Entry 6RAX (electron microscopy, 3.99 A resolution); this record covers chains 4 and 6 of the 13 polymer chains in the assembly.

Chain 4:
Protein: DNA replication licensing factor MCM4
Organism: Drosophila melanogaster
Notes: EC 3.6.4.12
UniProtKB: Q26454 (MCM4_DROME); numbering as in UniProt (aligned over 1-866)
Amino-acid sequence (866 residues; each row starts with the number of its first residue):
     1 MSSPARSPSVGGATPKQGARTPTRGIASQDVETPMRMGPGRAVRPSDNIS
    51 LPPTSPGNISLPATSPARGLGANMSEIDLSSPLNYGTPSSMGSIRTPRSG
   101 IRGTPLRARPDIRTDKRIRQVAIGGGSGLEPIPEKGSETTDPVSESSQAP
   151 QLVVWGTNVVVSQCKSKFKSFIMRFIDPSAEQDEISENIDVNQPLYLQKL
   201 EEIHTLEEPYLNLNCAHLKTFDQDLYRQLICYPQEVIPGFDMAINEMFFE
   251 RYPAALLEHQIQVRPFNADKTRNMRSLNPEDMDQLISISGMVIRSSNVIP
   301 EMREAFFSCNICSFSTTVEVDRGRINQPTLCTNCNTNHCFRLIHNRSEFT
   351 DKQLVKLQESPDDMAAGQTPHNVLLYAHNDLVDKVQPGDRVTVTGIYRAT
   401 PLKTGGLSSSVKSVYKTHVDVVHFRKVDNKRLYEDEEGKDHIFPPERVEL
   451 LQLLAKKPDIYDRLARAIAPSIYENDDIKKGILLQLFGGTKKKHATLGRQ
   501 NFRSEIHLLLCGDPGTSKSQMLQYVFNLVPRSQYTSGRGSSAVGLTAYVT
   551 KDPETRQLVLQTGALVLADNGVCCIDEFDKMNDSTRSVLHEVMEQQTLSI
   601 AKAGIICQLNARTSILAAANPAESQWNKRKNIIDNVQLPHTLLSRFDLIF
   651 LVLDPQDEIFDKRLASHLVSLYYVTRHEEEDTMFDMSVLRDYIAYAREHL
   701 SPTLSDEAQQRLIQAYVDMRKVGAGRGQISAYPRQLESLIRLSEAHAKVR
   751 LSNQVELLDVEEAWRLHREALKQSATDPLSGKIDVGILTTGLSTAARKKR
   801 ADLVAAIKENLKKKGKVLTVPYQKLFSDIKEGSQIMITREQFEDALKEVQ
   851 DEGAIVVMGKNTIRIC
Disordered / not traced: 1-150, 777-866
Curated features (UniProtKB/Swiss-Prot):
  - motif: S644 to D647 (Arginine finger)
  - binding site (ATP): G512 to S519
  - modified residue: S55 (Phosphoserine), S81 (Phosphoserine), T87 (Phosphothreonine)
  - mutagenesis: K518 (K518A: Slightly reduces complex helicase activity)
What the authors report for this chain:
  - catalytic residues: R645 (citing earlier work)
  - mutagenesis - R645A: unchanged catalytic activity

Chain 6:
Protein: DNA replication licensing factor Mcm6
Organism: Drosophila melanogaster
Notes: EC 3.6.4.12
UniProtKB: Q9V461 (MCM6_DROME); residue numbers follow UniProt; this construct covers 1-817
Amino-acid sequence (817 residues; row label = number of the first residue in the row):
     1 MDVADAQVGQLRVKDEVGIRAQKLFQDFLEEFKEDGEIKYTRPAASLESP
    51 DRCTLEVSFEDVEKYDQNLATAIIEEYYHIYPFLCQSVSNYVKDRIGLKT
   101 QKDCYVAFTEVPTRHKVRDLTTSKIGTLIRISGQVVRTHPVHPELVSGVF
   151 MCLDCQTEIRNVEQQFKFTNPTICRNPVCSNRKRFMLDVEKSLFLDFQKI
   201 RIQETQAELPRGCIPRAVEIILRSELVETVQAGDRYDFTGTLIVVPDVSV
   251 LAGVGTRAENSSRHKPGEGMDGVTGLKALGMRELNYRMAFLACSVQATTA
   301 RFGGTDLPMSEVTAEDMKKQMTDAEWHKIYEMSKDRNLYQNLISSLFPSI
   351 YGNDEVKRGILLQQFGGVAKTTTEKTSLRGDINVCIVGDPSTAKSQFLKQ
   401 VSDFSPRAIYTSGKASSAAGLTAAVVRDEESFDFVIEAGALMLADNGICC
   451 IDEFDKMDQRDQVAIHEAMEQQTISIARAGVRATLNARTSILAAANPING
   501 RYDRSKSLQQNIQLSAPIMSRFDLFFILVDECNEVVDYAIARKIVDLHSN
   551 IEESVERAYTREEVLRYVTFARQFKPVISQEAGHMLVENYGHLRQRDTGT
   601 SGRSTWRITVRQLESMIRLSEAMAKLECSNRVLERHVKEAFRLLNKSIIR
   651 VEQPDIHLDDDEGLDMDDGIQHDIDMENNGAAANVDENNGMDTSASGAVQ
   701 KKKFTLSFEDYKNLSTMLVLHMRAEEARCEVEGNDTGIKRSNVVTWYLEQ
   751 VADQIESEDELISRKNLIEKLIDRLIYHDQVIIPLKTSTLKPRIQVQKDF
   801 VEEDDPLLVVHPNYVVE
Disordered / not traced: 1-12, 267-279, 654-817
Disulfides: C152-C179
Curated features (UniProtKB/Swiss-Prot):
  - zinc finger: C152 to C179 (C4-type)
  - motif: S520 to D523 (Arginine finger)
  - binding site (ATP): S391, T392, A393, K394, S395, N496
  - binding site (ADP): R611, E614
  - mutagenesis: T157 (T157M: In allele 4; homozygous lethal), G388 (G388D: In allele 5; homozygous lethal), K394 (K394A: Slihgtly reduces complex helicase activity), M676 (M676K: In allele K1214; eggs exhibit thin shell and flimsy dorsal appendages)
What the authors report for this chain:
  - catalytic residues: R521 (citing earlier work)
  - mutagenesis - R521A: decreased catalytic activity

How chain 4 and chain 6 interact:
Contacting residue pairs (107):
  S295(4) - C213(6)  hydrogen bond
  I299(4) - Y286(6)
  P300(4) - M288(6)  hydrophobic
  M302(4) - Y286(6)  hydrophobic
  V320(4) - A258(6)  hydrophobic
  R322(4) - T256(6)
  G323(4) - T256(6)
  G323(4) - R257(6)
  G323(4) - A258(6)
  R324(4) - A258(6)
  I325(4) - A258(6)  hydrophobic
  I325(4) - E259(6)  hydrogen bond (backbone-backbone)
  I325(4) - N260(6)
  I325(4) - S261(6)  hydrogen bond (backbone-side chain)
  N326(4) - N260(6)
  N326(4) - S261(6)
  N326(4) - S262(6)
  N326(4) - R263(6)  hydrogen bond (side chain-backbone)
  Q327(4) - N260(6)  hydrogen bond
  Q327(4) - S262(6)  hydrogen bond (backbone-side chain)
  Q327(4) - R263(6)  hydrogen bond (backbone-backbone)
  P328(4) - S262(6)
  P328(4) - R263(6)
  T329(4) - R263(6)
  N333(4) - R263(6)
  F340(4) - N260(6)
  L342(4) - N260(6)
  I343(4) - Q165(6)
  H344(4) - V244(6)
  H344(4) - P246(6)
  H344(4) - Y286(6)
  N345(4) - Y78(6)
  N345(4) - V244(6)
  R346(4) - E76(6)  salt bridge
  R346(4) - Y78(6)
  R346(4) - H79(6)
  F349(4) - T122(6)
  F349(4) - V244(6)  hydrophobic
  T350(4) - T122(6)
  D351(4) - T121(6)
  D351(4) - T122(6)  hydrogen bond (side chain-backbone)
  Y376(4) - V254(6)
  Q386(4) - C213(6)  hydrogen bond
  P387(4) - G212(6)
  P387(4) - C213(6)
  K492(4) - L547(6)
  K492(4) - H548(6)
  K492(4) - N550(6)
  K492(4) - E553(6)  salt bridge
  T496(4) - E553(6)
  L497(4) - S349(6)
  L497(4) - S554(6)
  G498(4) - D403(6)
  R499(4) - L346(6)
  R499(4) - P348(6)
  R499(4) - S349(6)  hydrogen bond
  Q500(4) - S349(6)  hydrogen bond
  Q500(4) - Q396(6)
  F502(4) - Q396(6)
  P530(4) - R211(6)  hydrogen bond (backbone-side chain)
  R531(4) - R211(6)
  S532(4) - R211(6)
  E554(4) - I214(6)
  T555(4) - R201(6)
  R556(4) - E219(6)  salt bridge
  R556(4) - R287(6)
  Q557(4) - R201(6)
  L558(4) - R137(6)
  L560(4) - V136(6)  hydrophobic
  L560(4) - R137(6)
  L560(4) - Q203(6)  hydrogen bond (backbone-side chain)
  Q561(4) - Q203(6)  hydrogen bond
  Q561(4) - P215(6)
  T562(4) - P215(6)
  L567(4) - P210(6)
  S587(4) - K414(6)  hydrogen bond
  H590(4) - E453(6)  salt bridge
  E591(4) - T411(6)  hydrogen bond
  E591(4) - S412(6)
  E591(4) - A415(6)
  E594(4) - K399(6)
  Q595(4) - K399(6)
  Q595(4) - Y410(6)  hydrogen bond
  A601(4) - G439(6)
  A601(4) - A440(6)  hydrophobic
  K602(4) - A419(6)
  K602(4) - A424(6)
  I605(4) - Q134(6)
  I605(4) - V135(6)
  I605(4) - A232(6)  hydrophobic
  I605(4) - G233(6)
  I606(4) - A232(6)
  I606(4) - G233(6)
  I606(4) - L443(6)  hydrophobic
  C607(4) - Q134(6)  hydrogen bond
  Q608(4) - I409(6)
  T703(4) - N550(6)
  I713(4) - Y538(6)
  I713(4) - A541(6)  hydrophobic
  Q714(4) - Y538(6)  hydrogen bond (backbone-side chain)
  A715(4) - Y538(6)
  Y716(4) - D537(6)
  Y716(4) - Y538(6)  hydrogen bond (backbone-side chain)
  V717(4) - Y538(6)  hydrogen bond (backbone-side chain)
  R720(4) - C532(6)  hydrogen bond (backbone-side chain)
  P733(4) - S391(6)
  I740(4) - H548(6)
Also at the interface, not in a pair above, chain 4 (76 interface residues in all): V298, T336, D383, T400, Q533, V559, V566, S599, H640, L712, R734
Also at the interface, not in a pair above, chain 6 (71 interface residues in all): K167, L209, Q231, I243, V245, I350, Q400, N499

Overview:
76 residues of chain 4 and 71 residues of chain 6 are in contact, with 22 hydrogen bonds and 4 salt bridges.
Polar pairs include R346(4)-E76(6), K492(4)-E553(6) and R556(4)-E219(6). The paper reports catalytic residues
R645(4) and R521(6); R521A of chain 6 reduces catalytic activity.
Chain 4 is DNA replication licensing factor MCM4 and chain 6 is DNA replication licensing factor Mcm6, both
from Drosophila melanogaster; the structure, D. melanogaster CMG-DNA, State 1B, was determined by electron
microscopy (same publication as 6RAZ, 6RAW and 6RAY).
